Entry 3DRX (X-ray diffraction, 3.11 A resolution); this record covers chains D and E of the 5 polymer chains in the assembly.

== Chain D (and E) ==
Protein: BTB/POZ domain-containing protein KCTD5
Organism: Homo sapiens
Notes: chain E of this document is another copy of the same molecule, construct and numbering; everything in this record applies to it too
UniProtKB: Q9NXV2 (KCTD5_HUMAN); numbering as in UniProt (aligned over 34-234)
Sequence (202 residues; row label = number of the first residue in the row):
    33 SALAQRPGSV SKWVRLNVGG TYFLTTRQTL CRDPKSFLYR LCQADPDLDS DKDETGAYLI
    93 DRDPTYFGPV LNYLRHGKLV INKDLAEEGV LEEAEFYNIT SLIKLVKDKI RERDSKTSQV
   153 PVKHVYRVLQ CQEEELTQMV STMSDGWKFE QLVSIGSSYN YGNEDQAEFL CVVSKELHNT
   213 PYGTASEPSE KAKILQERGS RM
Unresolved in the structure: 33, 197, 212-234 (chain E: 189-198, 212-234)
Differences from the reference sequence: expression tag (33)
Disulfide bonds: Cys63-Cys74
What the authors report for this chain:
  - self-association interface (contacts with another copy of this molecule); pairs are residue here / residue on that copy: Gly51-Leu56 (backbone contact), Thr57-Asp93, Asp95-Asn104, Asn114-Tyr98, Asp95, Tyr158, Val185

== How chain D and chain E interact ==
Residue-residue contacts (42; chain D residue first):
  Lys44(D) with Asp83(E), salt bridge
  Trp45(D) with Asp83(E), hydrogen bond; Leu91(E), hydrophobic; Ile92(E); Asp93(E)
  Phe55(D) with Gly51(E)
  Leu56(D) with Asn49(E); Gly51(E), hydrogen bond (backbone-backbone); Gly52(E); Leu91(E), hydrophobic; Asp93(E)
  Thr57(D) with Asp93(E), hydrogen bond
  Thr58(D) with Asp93(E), hydrogen bond
  Thr61(D) with Asp93(E), hydrogen bond
  Asn104(D) with Asp95(E), hydrogen bond
  Arg107(D) with Gly51(E); Asp93(E), salt bridge; Arg94(E); Asp95(E)
  Val112(D) with Tyr98(E)
  Asn114(D) with Tyr98(E), hydrogen bond
  Lys115(D) with Asp116(E)
  Asp116(D) with Asp116(E)
  Leu168(D) with Leu202(E), hydrophobic
  Val172(D) with Tyr158(E); Val160(E), hydrophobic
  Met175(D) with Tyr158(E), hydrophobic
  Asp177(D) with Lys155(E), salt bridge
  Trp179(D) with Tyr158(E)
  Lys180(D) with Val154(E), hydrogen bond (side chain-backbone); His156(E), hydrogen bond; Tyr158(E)
  Phe181(D) with Tyr158(E), hydrogen bond (backbone-side chain); Gln183(E); Val204(E), hydrophobic
  Gln183(D) with Gln183(E)
  Leu184(D) with Gln183(E), hydrogen bond (backbone-side chain); Val185(E); Val204(E), hydrophobic
  Ser186(D) with Val185(E); Ser186(E)
  Phe201(D) with Leu202(E), hydrophobic
Interface residues without a listed pair, chain D (27 interface residues in all): Gln37, Pro39, Tyr54
Interface residues without a listed pair, chain E (25 interface residues in all): Ser33, Ser82, Glu182, Ile187

== Summary ==
27 residues of chain D face 25 of chain E across their interface; the contacts include 11 hydrogen bonds and 3
salt bridges. Among the polar pairs are Lys44(D)-Asp83(E), Arg107(D)-Asp93(E) and Asp177(D)-Lys155(E). From
the paper: a self-association interface involving Gly51(D), Leu56(D) and Thr57(D) among others.
Chain D and chain E are both BTB/POZ domain-containing protein KCTD5 (Homo sapiens); the structure, X-ray
crystal structure of human KCTD5 protein crystallized in high-salt buffer, was determined by X-ray diffraction
(same publication as 3DRY and 3DRZ).
